PDB entry 7T2C | X-ray diffraction, 3.10 A resolution | chains D and B of the 5 polymer chains in the assembly

== Chain D ==
Molecule: T cell receptor, B5, alpha chain
Source organism: Homo sapiens
Reference sequence: P01848 (TRAC_HUMAN); residues 130-222 here correspond to UniProt positions 1-93 (UniProt number = residue number - 129)
Amino-acid sequence (204 residues; numbered 1 to 222; 18 numbers in that range are skipped by the numbering (no residue carries them; nothing is unmodelled there); the number before each row is that of its first residue):
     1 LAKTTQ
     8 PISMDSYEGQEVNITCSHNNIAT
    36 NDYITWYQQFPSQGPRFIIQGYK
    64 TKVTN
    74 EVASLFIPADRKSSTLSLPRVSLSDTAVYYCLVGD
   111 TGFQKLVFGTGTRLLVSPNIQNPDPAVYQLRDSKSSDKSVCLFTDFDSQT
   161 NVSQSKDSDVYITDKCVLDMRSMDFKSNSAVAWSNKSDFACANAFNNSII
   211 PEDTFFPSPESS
Unresolved in the structure: 1, 205-222
Sequence notes: engineered mutation Cys-176 (Thr47 in P01848)
Disulfide bonds: Cys-23/Cys-104, Cys-151/Cys-201

== Chain B ==
Molecule: HLA class II histocompatibility antigen, DP beta 1 chain
Source organism: Homo sapiens
Reference sequence: P04440 (DPB1_HUMAN); the author numbering skips numbers that UniProt does not, so the offset changes along the chain: 1-22 = UniProt 30-51; 25-190 = UniProt 52-217
Amino-acid sequence (188 residues; each row starts with the number of its first residue; note: 2 numbers in that range are skipped by the numbering (no residue carries them; nothing is unmodelled there)):
     1 RATPENYLFQGRQECYAFNGTQ
    25 RFLERYIYNREEFARFDSDVGEFRAVTELGRPAAEYWNSQKDILEEKRAV
    75 PDRMCRHNYELGGPMTLQRRVQPRVNVSPSKKGPLQHHNLLVCHVTDFYP
   125 GSIQVRWFLNGQEETAGVVSTNLIRNGDWTFQILVMLEMTPQQGDVYTCQ
   175 VEHTSLDSPVTVEWKA
Unresolved in the structure: 1-2, 105-112, 189-190
Disulfide bonds: Cys-15/Cys-79, Cys-117/Cys-173
Covalently attached groups: N-acetylglucosamine (NAG) linked to Asn-19

== How chain D and chain B interact ==
Residue-residue contacts (16):
  Thr-30(D) with Asp-76(B); Arg-77(B); His-81(B)
  Asn-36(D) with Arg-77(B); His-81(B)
  Tyr-38(D) with Glu-69(B); Glu-70(B); Arg-77(B)
  Gln-55(D) with Asp-66(B); Glu-70(B), hydrogen bond
  Tyr-57(D) with Ala-73(B), hydrophobic; Asp-76(B), hydrogen bond; Arg-77(B)
  Lys-58(D) with Asp-76(B), salt bridge
  Thr-64(D) with Glu-69(B)
  Thr-111(D) with Arg-77(B)
Interface residues without a listed pair, chain D (10 interface residues in all): Asp-37, Phe-52
The authors on this interface:
  - specific contacts: Thr-30(D)/Asp-76(B), Thr-30(D)/Arg-77(B), Thr-30(D)/His-81(B), Asn-36(D)/His-81(B), Tyr-38(D)/Glu-70(B), Gln-55(D)/Glu-70(B) (hydrogen bond), Tyr-57(D)/Asp-76(B) (hydrogen bond), Lys-58(D)/Asp-76(B) (hydrogen bond), Thr-64(D)/Glu-69(B), Thr-111(D)/Arg-77(B)

== In short ==
Chain D and chain B form an interface of 10 and 7 residues respectively, with 2 hydrogen bonds and 1 salt
bridge. Polar contacts include Lys-58(D)/Asp-76(B), Gln-55(D)/Glu-70(B) and Tyr-57(D)/Asp-76(B). The paper
describes contacts between Thr-30(D) and Asp-76(B), Thr-30(D) and Arg-77(B) and Thr-30(D) and His-81(B) among
others; hydrogen bonds between Gln-55(D) and Glu-70(B), Tyr-57(D) and Asp-76(B) and Lys-58(D) and Asp-76(B).
Here chain D is T cell receptor, B5, alpha chain and chain B is HLA class II histocompatibility antigen, DP
beta 1 chain, both from Homo sapiens. Entry 7T2C (Crystal structure of the B5 TCR in complex with HLA-DP4-Ply)
was determined by X-ray diffraction together with 7T2A, 7T2B and 7T2D from the same study.
